6TG6 - chain A; structure by X-ray diffraction, 1.30 A resolution.

== Chain A ==
Name: Ribonuclease M5
Source organism: Geobacillus stearothermophilus
Notes: EC 3.1.26.8
UniProt: A0A161UFV3 (A0A161UFV3_GEOSE); residues 1-113 here correspond to UniProt positions 34-146 (UniProt number = residue number + 33)
Chain sequence (116 residues; numbered -2 to 113; the number before each row is that of its first residue; numbers below 1 keep their minus sign (Gly-2 is residue -2)):
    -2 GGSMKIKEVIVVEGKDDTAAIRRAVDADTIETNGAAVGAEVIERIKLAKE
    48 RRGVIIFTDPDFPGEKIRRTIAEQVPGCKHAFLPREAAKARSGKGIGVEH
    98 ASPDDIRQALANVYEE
Construct notes: expression tag (-2 to 0)
From the paper describing this entry:
  - catalytic residues: Glu10, Asp56, Asp58

== Overview ==
The paper reports catalytic residues Glu10, Asp56 and Asp58.
Chain A is Ribonuclease M5 (Geobacillus stearothermophilus); the structure, Toprim domain of RNase M5, was
determined by X-ray diffraction, deposited together with 6TGJ.
